PDB entry 6CHV | X-ray diffraction, 2.90 A resolution | chains A and C of the 4 polymer chains in the assembly

[Chain A (and C)]
Protein: Antitoxin HigA
From: Proteus vulgaris
Notes: chain C of this document is another copy of the same molecule, construct and numbering; everything in this record applies to it too
UniProtKB: Q7A224 (HIGA_PROVU); residues 1-104 here = UniProt positions 1-104
Amino-acid sequence (121 residues; row label = number of the first residue in the row; numbers below 1 keep their minus sign (Gly-16 is residue -16)):
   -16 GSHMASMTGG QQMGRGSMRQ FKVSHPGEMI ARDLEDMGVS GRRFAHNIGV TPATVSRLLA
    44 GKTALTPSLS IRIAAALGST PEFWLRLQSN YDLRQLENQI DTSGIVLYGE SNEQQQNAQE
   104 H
Not modelled in the structure: -16 to 3, 93-104 (chain C: -16 to 3, 92-104)
Construct notes: expression tag (-16 to 0)
From the paper describing this entry:
  - binding site for pHigCryst3: Thr34
  - binding site for pHigCryst3: Ser23, Gly24, Arg25, Ala36, Thr37, Ser39, Arg40, Lys45, Thr46
  - specificity-determining residues: Arg40
  - mutagenesis - R40A: abolished binding to pHigCryst3
  - mutagenesis - R40A: unchanged growth in response to HigB
  - conformationally variable residues (domain motion, side-chain flip): Arg40, Glu80

[Chain A / chain C interface]
Residue-residue contacts - 56 pairs, chain A then chain C:
  Met20(A) - Tyr91(C)  hydrophobic
  Val22(A) - Tyr91(C)
  Asn30(A) - Ile88(C)
  Asn30(A) - Val89(C)  hydrogen bond (side chain-backbone)
  Asn30(A) - Tyr91(C)  hydrogen bond
  Ile31(A) - Ile88(C)  hydrophobic
  Pro50(A) - Leu76(C)
  Ser51(A) - Leu79(C)
  Ser53(A) - Leu76(C)
  Ile54(A) - Leu76(C)  hydrophobic
  Ile54(A) - Leu79(C)  hydrophobic
  Arg55(A) - Ile83(C)
  Arg55(A) - Ile88(C)
  Ala58(A) - Thr85(C)
  Ala58(A) - Ile88(C)
  Ala58(A) - Val89(C)
  Ala58(A) - Leu90(C)
  Ala59(A) - Ile88(C)  hydrophobic
  Ala59(A) - Val89(C)
  Ala59(A) - Leu90(C)
  Ala59(A) - Tyr91(C)  hydrogen bond (backbone-backbone)
  Gly61(A) - Leu90(C)
  Glu65(A) - Leu76(C)
  Leu68(A) - Ser72(C)
  Leu68(A) - Leu76(C)  hydrophobic
  Arg69(A) - Arg69(C)
  Ser72(A) - Leu68(C)
  Ser72(A) - Ser72(C)
  Leu76(A) - Pro50(C)
  Leu76(A) - Ser53(C)
  Leu76(A) - Glu65(C)
  Leu79(A) - Pro50(C)  hydrophobic
  Leu79(A) - Ser51(C)
  Leu79(A) - Ile54(C)  hydrophobic
  Glu80(A) - Ile54(C)
  Ile83(A) - Ser51(C)
  Ile83(A) - Arg55(C)
  Thr85(A) - Ile54(C)
  Thr85(A) - Ala58(C)
  Gly87(A) - Asn30(C)
  Ile88(A) - Asn30(C)
  Ile88(A) - Ile31(C)  hydrophobic
  Ile88(A) - Arg55(C)
  Ile88(A) - Ala58(C)  hydrophobic
  Ile88(A) - Ala59(C)
  Val89(A) - Asn30(C)  hydrogen bond (backbone-side chain)
  Val89(A) - Ala58(C)
  Val89(A) - Ala59(C)
  Leu90(A) - Ala58(C)
  Leu90(A) - Ala59(C)
  Leu90(A) - Gly61(C)
  Tyr91(A) - Met20(C)  hydrophobic
  Tyr91(A) - Val22(C)
  Tyr91(A) - Phe27(C)
  Tyr91(A) - Asn30(C)  hydrogen bond
  Tyr91(A) - Ala59(C)  hydrogen bond (backbone-backbone)
Interface residues without a listed pair, chain A (32 interface residues in all): Leu17, Phe27, Leu60, Pro64, Asn73, Asp75
Interface residues without a listed pair, chain C (33 interface residues in all): Leu17, Arg26, Leu60, Pro64, Asn73, Asp75, Glu80, Gly87

[Summary]
32 residues of chain A and 33 residues of chain C are in contact, with 6 hydrogen bonds. Polar pairs include
Asn30(A)-Val89(C), Asn30(A)-Tyr91(C) and Ala59(A)-Tyr91(C). The paper reports a binding site for pHigCryst3 at
Thr34(A), Ser23(A) and Gly24(A) among others; R40A of chain A abolishes binding to pHigCryst3.
Chain A and chain C are both Antitoxin HigA (Proteus vulgaris); the structure, Proteus vulgaris HigA antitoxin
bound to DNA, was determined by X-ray diffraction, deposited together with 6CF1.
